PDB entry 6AIQ | X-ray diffraction, 0.85 A resolution | chain A

== Chain A ==
Protein: High-potential iron-sulfur protein
From: Thermochromatium tepidum
UniProtKB: P80176 (HIP_THETI); residue numbers follow UniProt; this construct covers 1-83
Amino-acid sequence (83 residues; each row starts with the number of its first residue):
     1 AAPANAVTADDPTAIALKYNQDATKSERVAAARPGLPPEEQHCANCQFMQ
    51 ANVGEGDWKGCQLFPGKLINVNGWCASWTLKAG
Metal / ion sites: 4Fe-4S cluster Fe: Cys43, Cys46, Cys61, Cys75
Ligand contacts: 4Fe-4S cluster (SF4): Tyr19, Cys43, Cys46, Phe48, Met49, Cys61, Leu63, Phe64, Ile69, Trp74, Cys75, Ser77, Trp78
UniProt features mapped onto this chain:
  - binding site ([4Fe-4S] cluster): Cys43, Cys46, Cys61, Cys75

== Summary ==
Chain A binds 4Fe-4S cluster. The 4Fe-4S cluster Fe site is built by Cys43, Cys46, Cys61 and Cys75. UniProt
lists 4 [4Fe-4S] cluster-binding residues.
Chain A is High-potential iron-sulfur protein (Thermochromatium tepidum); the structure, High resolution
structure of recombinant high-potential iron-sulfur protein, was determined by X-ray diffraction together with
6AIR from the same study.
